Entry 8GD7 (X-ray diffraction, 3.24 A resolution); this record covers chains A and E of the 3 polymer chains in the assembly.

[Chain A]
Name: DNA polymerase theta
Source organism: Homo sapiens
Notes: EC 2.7.7.7
Reference sequence: O75417 (DPOLQ_HUMAN); numbering as in UniProt; present here: 1819-1860, 1893-1917, 1930-2145, 2171-2260, 2303-2510, 1 more blocks
Chain sequence (652 residues; numbered 1819 to 2590; 120 numbers in that range are skipped by the numbering (no residue carries them; nothing is unmodelled there); the number before each row is that of its first residue):
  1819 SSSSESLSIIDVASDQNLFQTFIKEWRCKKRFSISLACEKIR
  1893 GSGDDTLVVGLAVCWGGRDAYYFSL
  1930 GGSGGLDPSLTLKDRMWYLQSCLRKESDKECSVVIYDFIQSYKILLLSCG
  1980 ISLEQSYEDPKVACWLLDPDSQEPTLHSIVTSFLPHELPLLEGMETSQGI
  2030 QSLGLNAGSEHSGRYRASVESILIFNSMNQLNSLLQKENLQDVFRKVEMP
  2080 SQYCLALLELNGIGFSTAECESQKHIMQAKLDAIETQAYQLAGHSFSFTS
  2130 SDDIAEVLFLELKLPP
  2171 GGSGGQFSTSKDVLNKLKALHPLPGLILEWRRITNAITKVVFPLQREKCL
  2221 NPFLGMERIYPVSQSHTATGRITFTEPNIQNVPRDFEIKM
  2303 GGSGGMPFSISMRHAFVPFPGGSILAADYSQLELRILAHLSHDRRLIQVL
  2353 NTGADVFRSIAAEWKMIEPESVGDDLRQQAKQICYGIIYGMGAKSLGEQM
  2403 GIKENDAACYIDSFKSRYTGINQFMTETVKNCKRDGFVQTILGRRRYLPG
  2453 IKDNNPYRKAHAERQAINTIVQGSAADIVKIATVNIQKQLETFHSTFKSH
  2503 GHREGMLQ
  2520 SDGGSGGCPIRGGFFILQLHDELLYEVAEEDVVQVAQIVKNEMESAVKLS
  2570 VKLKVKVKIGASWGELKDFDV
Unresolved in the structure: 1819-1824, 1893, 1931-1934, 2172-2174, 2520-2526
Differences from the reference sequence: conflict Gly-1893 (Lys in O75417), Ser-1894 (Gly in O75417), Gly-1895 (Cys in O75417), 18 further conflict positions vs the reference (O75417) not listed
Metal / ion sites: Mg2+: Asp-2330, Asp-2540 (together with 2'-3'-dideoxyguanosine-5'-triphosphate)
Ligand contacts:
  - 2'-3'-dideoxyguanosine-5'-triphosphate (DG3): Arg-2241, Asp-2330, Gln-2333, Glu-2335, Phe-2359, Arg-2379, Gln-2380, Lys-2383, Gln-2384, Tyr-2387, Tyr-2391, Asn-2470, Asp-2540
  - Z5X (2-(3-methyl-2-oxoimidazolidin-1-yl)-4,6-bis(trifluoromethyl)phenyl (4-fluorophenyl)methylcarbamate): Leu-2336, Arg-2347, Leu-2348, Val-2351, Val-2358, Ser-2361, Ile-2362, Glu-2365, Trp-2366, Ile-2385, Cys-2386, Ile-2389, Ile-2390, Met-2402, Tyr-2412, Ser-2415, Phe-2416, Arg-2419, Tyr-2420
UniProt features mapped onto this chain:
  - region: Lys-2142 to Pro-2145, Gly-2174, Gln-2176, Phe-2177 (Loop 1)
  - binding site (Mg(2+)): Asp-2330, Tyr-2331, Asp-2540
  - mutagenesis: Ser-1977 (S1977P: Decreased protein stability), Lys-2181 (K2181A: Impaired ability to bypasse abasic sites), Arg-2202 (R2202A: Impaired ability to bypasse abasic sites. In Pol-theta(RR) mutant; abolished polymerase activity; when associated with V-2254), Arg-2254 (R2254A/V: Impaired ability to bypasse abasic sites; R2254V: In Pol-theta(RR) mutant; abolished polymerase activity; when associated with A-2202), Asp-2540 to Glu-2541 (Abolishes DNA polymerase activity)
What the authors report for this chain:
  - binding site for Z5X: Trp-2366, Met-2402, Tyr-2412, Phe-2416, Tyr-2420
  - contacts within the chain: Glu-2365/Arg-2419 (salt bridge)
  - conformationally variable residues (helix shift, side-chain flip): Arg-2346 to Tyr-2391, Tyr-2412, Arg-2419, Tyr-2420

[Chain E]
Molecule: DNA Template
Sequence (24 nucleotides; numbered 1 to 24; the number before each row is that of its first residue):
     1 GCGAGACTCCGCGCTGCGACGTCG
Unresolved in the structure: 1-6, 20-24

[How chain A and chain E interact]
Pairs across the interface (42):
  Thr-2208(A) with DG16(E), sugar contact
  Lys-2209(A) with DT15(E), hydrogen bond to the base; DG16(E), sugar contact
  Pro-2213(A) with DG16(E), phosphate contact
  Thr-2237(A) with DG13(E), phosphate contact
  Ala-2238(A) with DC12(E), phosphate contact; DG13(E), hydrogen bond to the phosphate
  Thr-2239(A) with DC12(E), sugar contact
  Arg-2241(A) with DG11(E), base contact; DC12(E), hydrogen bond to the base
  Thr-2243(A) with DG13(E), phosphate contact; DC14(E), sugar contact
  Phe-2244(A) with DC14(E), sugar contact
  Thr-2245(A) with DC14(E), phosphate contact; DT15(E), phosphate contact
  Glu-2246(A) with DT15(E), hydrogen bond to the phosphate
  Asn-2248(A) with DC14(E), sugar contact; DT15(E), phosphate contact
  Asn-2251(A) with DG13(E), hydrogen bond to the base; DC14(E), hydrogen bond to the base
  Tyr-2387(A) with DC10(E), base contact
  Gly-2388(A) with DC10(E), base contact
  Tyr-2391(A) with DC10(E), base contact
  Gly-2392(A) with DC10(E), sugar contact
  Met-2393(A) with DC10(E), hydrogen bond to the sugar
  Gly-2394(A) with DC10(E), hydrogen bond to the phosphate
  Ser-2397(A) with DC10(E), hydrogen bond to the phosphate
  Arg-2448(A) with DC12(E), salt bridge to the phosphate
  Asn-2457(A) with DC7(E), base contact; DT8(E), hydrogen bond to the base
  Tyr-2459(A) with DT8(E), base contact; DC9(E), hydrogen bond to the phosphate
  Ala-2462(A) with DC9(E), base contact
  His-2463(A) with DG11(E), salt bridge to the phosphate
  Arg-2466(A) with DC9(E), hydrogen bond to the base; DC10(E), hydrogen bond to the phosphate; DG11(E), salt bridge to the phosphate
  Gln-2467(A) with DG11(E), phosphate contact; DC12(E), phosphate contact
  Asn-2470(A) with DG11(E), sugar contact
  Gln-2474(A) with DG11(E), hydrogen bond to the base; DC12(E), hydrogen bond to the sugar
Interface residues without a listed pair, chain A (33 interface residues in all): Gln-2234, Pro-2247, Gln-2384, Pro-2458

[Overview]
Chain A and chain E form an interface of 33 and 10 residues respectively; the contacts include 15 hydrogen
bonds and 3 salt bridges. Polar contacts include Lys-2209(A)/DT15(E), Arg-2241(A)/DC12(E) and
Asn-2251(A)/DG13(E). From the paper: a binding site for Z5X at Trp-2366(A), Met-2402(A) and Tyr-2412(A) among
others; conformational variability at Arg-2346(A), Tyr-2412(A) and Arg-2419(A) among others.
Chain A is DNA polymerase theta (Homo sapiens) and chain E is DNA Template; the structure, Loop Deleted DNA
Polymerase Theta Polymerase Domain in Complex with Double Strand DNA Overhang and Inhibitor, was determined by
X-ray diffraction.
